PDB entry 8FWP | X-ray diffraction, 2.22 A resolution | chains A and B

== Chain A ==
Protein: Cell division control protein 10
Organism: Saccharomyces cerevisiae (strain ATCC 204508 / S288c)
UniProtKB: P25342 (CDC10_YEAST); residues 30-302 here = UniProt positions 30-302
Chain sequence (279 residues; row label = number of the first residue in the row):
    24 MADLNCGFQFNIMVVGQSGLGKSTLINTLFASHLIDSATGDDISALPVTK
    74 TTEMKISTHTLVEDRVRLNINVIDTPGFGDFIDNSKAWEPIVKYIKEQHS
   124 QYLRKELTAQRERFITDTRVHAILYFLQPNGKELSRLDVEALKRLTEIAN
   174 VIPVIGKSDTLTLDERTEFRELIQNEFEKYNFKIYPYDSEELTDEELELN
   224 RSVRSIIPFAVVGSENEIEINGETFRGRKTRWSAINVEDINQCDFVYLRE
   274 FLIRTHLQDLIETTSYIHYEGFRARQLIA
Not modelled in the structure: 24-30, 86-88
Construct notes: initiating methionine (24); expression tag (25-29)
Residues lining bound ligands:
  - GDP (guanosine-5'-diphosphate): Gln40, Ser41, Gly42, Leu43, Gly44, Lys45, Ser46, Thr47, Ser60, Lys180, Asp182, Val234, Val235, Gly236, Arg251
  - GTP: Lys155, Thr183, Glu188
Curated features (UniProtKB/Swiss-Prot):
  - region: Gly39 to Ser46 (G1 motif), Asp97 to Gly100 (G3 motif), Gly179 to Asp182 (G4 motif)
  - binding site (GTP): Gly39 to Ser46, Thr74, Gly100, Lys180 to Glu188, Gly236, Arg251
  - modified residue: Thr216 (Phosphothreonine)
From the paper describing this entry:
  - binding site for the ligand GTP: Lys155

== Chain B ==
Protein: Cell division control protein 3
Organism: Saccharomyces cerevisiae (strain ATCC 204508 / S288c)
UniProtKB: P32457 (CDC3_YEAST); residues 119-411 here = UniProt positions 119-411
Chain sequence (307 residues; row label = number of the first residue in the row):
   105 MGSSHHHHHHSQDPSFNLLCVGPDGIGKTTLMKTLFNNDDIEANLVKDYE
   155 EELANDQEEEEGQGEGHENQSQEQRHKVKIKSYESVIEENGVKLNLNVID
   205 TEGFGDFLNNDQKSWDPIIKEIDSRFDQYLDAENKINRHSINDKRIHACL
   255 YFIEPTGHYLKPLDLKFMQSVYEKCNLIPVIAKSDILTDEEILSFKKTIM
   305 NQLIQSNIELFKPPIYSNDDAENSHLSERLFSSLPYAVIGSNDIVENYSG
   355 NQVRGRSYPWGVIEVDNDNHSDFNLLKNLLIKQFMEELKERTSKILYENY
   405 RSSKLAK
Not modelled in the structure: 105-117, 152-179, 319-333, 410-411
Construct notes: initiating methionine (105); expression tag (106-118)
Bound ions: Mg2+: Thr133 (together with GTP)
Residues lining bound ligands:
  - GDP (guanosine-5'-diphosphate): Thr260, His262, Ile290, Glu295
  - GTP: Pro127, Asp128, Gly129, Ile130, Gly131, Lys132, Thr133, Thr134, Glu146, Asp204, Lys287, Asp289, Ile343, Gly344, Arg360, Tyr362
Curated features (UniProtKB/Swiss-Prot):
  - region: Gly126 to Thr133 (G1 motif), Asp204 to Gly207 (G3 motif), Ala286 to Asp289 (G4 motif)
  - binding site (GTP): Gly126 to Thr133, Gly207, Lys287 to Glu295, Gly344, Arg360
  - modified residue: Ser175 (Phosphoserine)
  - cross-link: Lys287 (Glycyl lysine isopeptide (Lys-Gly) (interchain with G-Cter in SUMO))
  - mutagenesis: Lys287 (K287R: Abolishes sumoylation)
From the paper describing this entry:
  - binding site for the ligand GTP: Asp128
  - contacts within the chain: Asp128-Gly207
  - mutagenesis - H262A: decreased binding to Cell division control protein 10 (chain A) (citing earlier work)

== How chain A and chain B interact ==
Contacting residue pairs - 79 pairs, chain A then chain B:
  Ser41(A) - Thr260(B)
  Ser41(A) - His262(B)
  Ser41(A) - Tyr263(B)
  Gly42(A) - Thr260(B)
  Gly42(A) - His262(B)
  Ser60(A) - His262(B)  hydrogen bond
  Thr62(A) - Tyr263(B)  hydrogen bond
  Gly63(A) - His262(B)  hydrogen bond (backbone-side chain)
  Gly63(A) - Tyr263(B)
  Asp64(A) - Gly261(B)
  Asp64(A) - His262(B)  salt bridge
  Asp64(A) - Tyr263(B)
  Asp65(A) - Tyr263(B)
  Ile66(A) - Tyr263(B)
  Ile66(A) - Leu264(B)
  Ile66(A) - Gln306(B)
  Leu69(A) - Tyr263(B)
  Asp103(A) - Lys265(B)  salt bridge
  Asp103(A) - Pro266(B)
  Ile105(A) - Leu212(B)
  Ile105(A) - Asn213(B)
  Ile105(A) - Asn214(B)  hydrogen bond (backbone-backbone)
  Ile105(A) - Asp215(B)
  Ile105(A) - Leu267(B)
  Ile105(A) - Lys270(B)
  Asp106(A) - Leu212(B)
  Asp106(A) - Asn213(B)
  Asn107(A) - Leu212(B)  hydrogen bond (backbone-backbone)
  Ser108(A) - Leu212(B)
  Gln151(A) - Glu258(B)  hydrogen bond
  Pro152(A) - Lys287(B)
  Asn153(A) - Gly129(B)
  Lys155(A) - Asp128(B)
  Lys155(A) - Gly129(B)
  Arg159(A) - Asp210(B)
  Arg159(A) - Phe211(B)
  Leu160(A) - Leu212(B)  hydrophobic
  Lys180(A) - Pro259(B)  hydrogen bond (side chain-backbone)
  Lys180(A) - Thr260(B)  hydrogen bond (side chain-backbone)
  Lys180(A) - Ile290(B)
  Asp182(A) - Ile290(B)
  Asp182(A) - Tyr362(B)
  Asp182(A) - Trp364(B)
  Thr183(A) - Lys287(B)
  Thr183(A) - Ile290(B)
  Thr183(A) - Arg360(B)  hydrogen bond (backbone-side chain)
  Thr183(A) - Tyr362(B)  hydrogen bond (backbone-side chain)
  Leu184(A) - Tyr362(B)
  Leu184(A) - Trp364(B)
  Thr185(A) - Arg360(B)
  Thr185(A) - Ser361(B)
  Thr185(A) - Tyr362(B)
  Leu186(A) - Pro363(B)  hydrophobic
  Glu188(A) - Arg360(B)  salt bridge
  Arg251(A) - Ile290(B)  hydrogen bond (side chain-backbone)
  Arg251(A) - Thr292(B)
  Arg251(A) - Glu295(B)  salt bridge
  Thr253(A) - Leu291(B)
  Thr253(A) - Thr292(B)
  Thr253(A) - Asp293(B)
  Arg254(A) - Ser288(B)  hydrogen bond (side chain-backbone)
  Arg254(A) - Asp289(B)
  Arg254(A) - Leu291(B)  hydrogen bond (side chain-backbone)
  Arg254(A) - Thr292(B)
  Arg254(A) - Asp293(B)  salt bridge
  Arg254(A) - Ile296(B)
  Arg254(A) - Asn373(B)
  Arg254(A) - His374(B)  hydrogen bond (side chain-backbone)
  Trp255(A) - Asp289(B)  hydrogen bond (side chain-backbone)
  Trp255(A) - Tyr362(B)  hydrophobic
  Trp255(A) - Trp364(B)
  Trp255(A) - Gly365(B)
  Trp255(A) - Val366(B)
  Trp255(A) - Ile367(B)  hydrophobic
  Trp255(A) - His374(B)
  Ser256(A) - Trp364(B)
  Ala257(A) - Trp364(B)  hydrogen bond (backbone-backbone)
  Ile258(A) - Trp364(B)  hydrophobic
  Gln265(A) - Trp364(B)
Other interface residues (no listed pair), chain A (41 interface residues in all): Gln40, Trp111, Glu163, Arg189, Lys252, Asn264
Other interface residues (no listed pair), chain B (42 interface residues in all): Leu269, Ser298, Thr302
The authors on this interface:
  - specific contacts: Ile66(A)-Tyr263(B) (hydrophobic contact), Asp106(A)-Asn213(B), Arg251(A)-Glu295(B) (salt bridge), Arg254(A)-Asp293(B) (salt bridge), Leu264(B)-Ile66(A) (hydrophobic contact), Pro266(B)-Ile66(A) (hydrophobic contact), Leu269(B)-Ile66(A) (hydrophobic contact)
  - interface residues, chain A: Ile66(A)

== Overview ==
41 residues of chain A and 42 residues of chain B are in contact, with 16 hydrogen bonds and 5 salt bridges.
Polar pairs include Asp64(A)-His262(B), Asp103(A)-Lys265(B) and Glu188(A)-Arg360(B). The paper describes
hydrophobic contacts between Ile66(A) and Tyr263(B), Leu264(B) and Ile66(A) and Pro266(B) and Ile66(A) among
others; a contact between Asp106(A) and Asn213(B); salt bridges between Arg251(A) and Glu295(B) and Arg254(A)
and Asp293(B). The paper reports a binding site for the ligand GTP at Lys155(A) and Asp128(B); H262A of chain
B reduces binding to Cell division control protein 10 (chain A).
Here chain A is Cell division control protein 10 and chain B is Cell division control protein 3, both from
Saccharomyces cerevisiae (strain ATCC 204508 / S288c). Entry 8FWP (Crystal Structure of CDC10 - CDC3
heterocomplex from Saccharomyces cerevisiae) was determined by X-ray diffraction.
